7N8Y - chains B and C of the 4 polymer chains in the assembly; structure by electron microscopy, 3.65 A resolution.

# Chain B
Name: Phenylalanine--tRNA ligase beta subunit
Organism: Salmonella enterica subsp. enterica serovar Typhimurium
Notes: EC 6.1.1.20
UniProt: A0A0D6GBX6 (A0A0D6GBX6_SALTM); residues 1-795 here = UniProt positions 1-795
Sequence (795 residues; row label = number of the first residue in the row):
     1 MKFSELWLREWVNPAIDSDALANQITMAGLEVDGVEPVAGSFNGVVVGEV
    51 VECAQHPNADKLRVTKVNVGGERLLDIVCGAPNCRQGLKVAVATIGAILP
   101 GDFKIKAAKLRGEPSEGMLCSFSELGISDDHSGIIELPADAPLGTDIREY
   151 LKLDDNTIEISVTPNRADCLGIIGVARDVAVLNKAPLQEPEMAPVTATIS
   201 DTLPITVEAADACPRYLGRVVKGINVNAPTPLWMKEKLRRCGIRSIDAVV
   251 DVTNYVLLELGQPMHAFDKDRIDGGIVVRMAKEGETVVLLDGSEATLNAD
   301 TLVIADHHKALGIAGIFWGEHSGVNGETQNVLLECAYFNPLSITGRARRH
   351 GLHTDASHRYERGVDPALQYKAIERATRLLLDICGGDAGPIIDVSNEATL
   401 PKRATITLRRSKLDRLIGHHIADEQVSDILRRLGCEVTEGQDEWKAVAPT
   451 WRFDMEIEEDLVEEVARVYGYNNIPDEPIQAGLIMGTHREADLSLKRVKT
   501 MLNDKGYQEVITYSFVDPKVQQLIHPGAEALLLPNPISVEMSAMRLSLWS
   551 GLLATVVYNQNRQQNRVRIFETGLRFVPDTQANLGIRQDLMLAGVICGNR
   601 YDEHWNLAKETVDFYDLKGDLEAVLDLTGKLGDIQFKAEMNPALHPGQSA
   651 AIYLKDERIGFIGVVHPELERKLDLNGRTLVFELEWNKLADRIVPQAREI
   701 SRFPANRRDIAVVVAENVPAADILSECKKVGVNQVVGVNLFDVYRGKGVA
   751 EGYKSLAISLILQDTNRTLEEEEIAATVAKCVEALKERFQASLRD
Sequence notes: engineered mutation Trp-318 (Gly in A0A0D6GBX6)
Reported in the primary citation:
  - mutagenesis - G318W (7.5-fold): decreased catalytic activity on Tyr-tRNAPhe (citing earlier work)
  - conformationally variable residues (side-chain flip): Arg-111, Tyr-216, Arg-244, Asn-254, His-265, Met-280, Lys-282, Glu-334, Ala-336, Thr-354
  - post-translational modification sites: Arg-111, Lys-184, Met-280, Lys-282 (citing earlier work)

# Chain C
Name: Phenylalanine--tRNA ligase alpha subunit
Organism: Salmonella enterica subsp. enterica serovar Typhimurium
Notes: EC 6.1.1.20
UniProt: A0A0F7J874 (A0A0F7J874_SALTM); numbering as in UniProt (aligned over 1-327)
Sequence (327 residues; row label = number of the first residue in the row):
     1 MSHLAELVANAAAAINQASDVAALDNVRVEYLGKKGHLTLQMTTLRDLPP
    51 EERPAAGAVINAAKEQVQQALNARKAELESAALNARLAAETIDISLPGRR
   101 IENGGLHPVTRTIDRIESFFGELGFTVATGPEIEDDYHNFDALNIPGHHP
   151 ARADHDTFWFDATRLLRTQTSGVQIRTMKAQQPPIRIIAPGRVYRNDYDQ
   201 THTPMFHQMEGLIVDTNISFTNLKGTLHDFLRNFFEEDLQIRFRPSYFPF
   251 TEPSAEVDVMGKNGKWLEVLGCGMVHPNVLRNVGIDPEIYSGFAFGMGME
   301 RLTMLRYGVTDLRSFFENDLRFLKQFK
Unresolved in the structure: 1-85
Reported in the primary citation:
  - post-translational modification sites: Asn-222 (citing earlier work)

# Chain B / chain C interface
Contacting residue pairs - 67 pairs, chain B then chain C:
  Leu-483(B) with Leu-123(C)
  Met-485(B) with Phe-119(C); Glu-122(C); Leu-123(C), hydrophobic; Asp-229(C), hydrogen bond (backbone-side chain); Asn-233(C), hydrogen bond
  Gly-486(B) with Glu-122(C); Asn-233(C), hydrogen bond (backbone-side chain)
  His-488(B) with Phe-119(C); Glu-122(C), salt bridge
  Glu-490(B) with Arg-111(C), salt bridge; Arg-115(C), salt bridge; Arg-306(C), salt bridge; Tyr-307(C), hydrogen bond
  Met-501(B) with Asn-103(C)
  Lys-505(B) with Asn-103(C)
  Arg-600(B) with Arg-99(C)
  Asp-613(B) with Arg-99(C), salt bridge
  Phe-614(B) with Ile-92(C), hydrophobic; Ile-94(C), hydrophobic
  Tyr-615(B) with Ile-92(C), hydrophobic; Asp-93(C), hydrogen bond (side chain-backbone); Leu-96(C); Gly-98(C); Arg-99(C)
  Lys-618(B) with Ile-94(C), hydrogen bond (side chain-backbone); Ser-95(C); Leu-96(C), hydrogen bond (side chain-backbone)
  Gly-619(B) with Gly-98(C); Arg-99(C); Arg-100(C)
  Asp-620(B) with Arg-99(C)
  Glu-622(B) with Arg-100(C), salt bridge
  Ala-623(B) with Arg-100(C)
  Leu-627(B) with Arg-100(C); Asn-103(C); Lys-327(C)
  Phe-636(B) with Ser-95(C)
  Lys-637(B) with Ile-94(C)
  His-645(B) with Leu-87(C); Glu-90(C)
  Gly-647(B) with Thr-91(C)
  Gln-648(B) with Arg-86(C)
  Ser-649(B) with Ile-94(C)
  Ala-650(B) with Ile-94(C), hydrophobic
  Pro-667(B) with Arg-86(C); Leu-87(C), hydrophobic
  Val-694(B) with Tyr-307(C), hydrophobic
  Pro-695(B) with Tyr-307(C); Gln-325(C)
  Gln-696(B) with Tyr-307(C); Gly-308(C); Gln-325(C)
  Ala-697(B) with Tyr-307(C); Val-309(C), hydrophobic; Gln-325(C)
  Arg-698(B) with Gln-325(C), hydrogen bond
  Ile-700(B) with Arg-321(C)
  Ser-701(B) with Arg-321(C), hydrogen bond (backbone-side chain)
  Arg-702(B) with Arg-321(C)
  Pro-719(B) with Asp-93(C); Ile-94(C); Leu-96(C)
  Ala-720(B) with Ser-95(C); Leu-96(C), hydrophobic
  Leu-740(B) with Pro-97(C)
  Lys-754(B) with Asp-93(C), salt bridge
Also at the interface, not in a pair above, chain B (45 interface residues in all): Ile-484, Thr-487, Asp-616, Leu-631, His-666, Phe-703, Val-718, Leu-756
Also at the interface, not in a pair above, chain C (32 interface residues in all): Ile-101, Arg-186, Phe-230, Phe-326

# Summary
Chain B and chain C form an interface of 45 and 32 residues respectively, with 9 hydrogen bonds and 7 salt
bridges. Polar contacts include His-488(B)/Glu-122(C), Glu-490(B)/Arg-111(C) and Glu-490(B)/Arg-115(C). The
paper reports that G318W of chain B reduces catalytic activity on Tyr-tRNAPhe; modification sites Arg-111(B),
Lys-184(B) and Asn-222(C) among others.
Chain B is Phenylalanine--tRNA ligase beta subunit and chain C is Phenylalanine--tRNA ligase alpha subunit,
both from Salmonella enterica subsp. enterica serovar Typhimurium; the structure, Oxidized PheRS G318W from
Salmonella enterica serovar Typhimurium, was determined by electron microscopy.
